6V18 - chains C and E of the 5 polymer chains in the assembly; structure by X-ray diffraction, 2.35 A resolution.

== Chain C ==
Name: Fibrinogen beta
Chain sequence (13 residues; numbered 69 to 81; the number before each row is that of its first residue):
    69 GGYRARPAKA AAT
Modified / non-standard residues: R74 (citrulline; CIR)

== Chain E ==
Name: M141 TCR beta chain
Source organism: Mus musculus
Chain sequence (242 residues; numbered 3 to 257; 13 numbers in that range are skipped by the numbering (no residue carries them; nothing is unmodelled there); the number before each row is that of its first residue):
     3 AVFQTPNYHV TQVGNEVSFN CKQTLGHDT
    39 MYWYKQDSKK LLKIMFSYNN KQL
    66 IVNETVP
    74 RRFSPQSS
    83 DKAHLNLRIK SVEPEDSAVY LCASSLDWGG QNTLYFGAGT RLSVLEDLNK VFPPEVAVFE
   143 PSEAEISHTQ KATLVCLATG FFPDHVELSW WVNGKEVHSG VCTDPQPLKE QPALNDSRYA
   203 LSSRLRVSAT FWQNPRNHFR CQVQFYGLSE NDEWTQDRAK PVTQIVSAEA WGRAD
Disulfides: C23-C104, C158-C223

== Interface between chain C and chain E ==
Pairs across the interface (8; chain C residue first):
  R72(C) - Q113(E)
  A73(C) - W110(E)  hydrophobic
  P75(C) - D109(E)
  P75(C) - W110(E)
  K77(C) - D30(E)
  A78(C) - D30(E)  hydrogen bond (backbone-side chain)
  A78(C) - N58(E)
  A78(C) - K84(E)
Other interface residues (no listed pair), chain C (6 interface residues in all): A76
Other interface residues (no listed pair), chain E (8 interface residues in all): L108, G111

== Summary ==
Chain C and chain E form an interface of 6 and 8 residues respectively, with 1 hydrogen bond. Its one
hydrogen-bonded contact is A78(C)-D30(E).
Chain C is Fibrinogen beta and chain E is M141 TCR beta chain (Mus musculus); the structure, immune receptor
complex, was determined by X-ray diffraction (same publication as 6V0Y, 6V13, 6V15, 6V19 and 6V1A).
